PDB entry 7S0G | electron microscopy, 3.86 A resolution | chains R and A of the 4 polymer chains in the assembly

# Chain R
Protein: Beta1-Adrenergic Receptor
Source organism: Meleagris gallopavo
Notes: engineered mutation(s): R68S, M90V
Amino-acid sequence (508 residues; numbered -162 to 380; 35 numbers in that range are skipped by the numbering (no residue carries them; nothing is unmodelled there); the number before each row is that of its first residue; numbers below 1 keep their minus sign (Met-162 is residue -162)):
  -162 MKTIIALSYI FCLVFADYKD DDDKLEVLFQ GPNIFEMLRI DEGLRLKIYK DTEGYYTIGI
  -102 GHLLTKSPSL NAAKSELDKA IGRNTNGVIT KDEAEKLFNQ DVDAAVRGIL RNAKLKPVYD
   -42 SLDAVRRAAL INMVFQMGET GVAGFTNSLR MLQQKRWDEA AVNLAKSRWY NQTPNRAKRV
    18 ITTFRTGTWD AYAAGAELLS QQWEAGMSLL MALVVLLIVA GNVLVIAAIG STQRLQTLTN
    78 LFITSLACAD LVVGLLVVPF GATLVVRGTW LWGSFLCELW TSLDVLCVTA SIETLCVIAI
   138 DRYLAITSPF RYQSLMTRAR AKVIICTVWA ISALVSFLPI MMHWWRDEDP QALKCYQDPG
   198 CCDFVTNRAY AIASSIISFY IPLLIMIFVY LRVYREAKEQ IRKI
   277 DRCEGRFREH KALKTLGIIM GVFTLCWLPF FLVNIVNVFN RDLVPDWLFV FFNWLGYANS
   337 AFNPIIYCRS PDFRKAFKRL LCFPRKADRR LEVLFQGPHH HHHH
Disordered / not traced: -162 to 39, 277-284, 357-380
Disulfides: Cys114-Cys199, Cys192-Cys198
Ligand contacts: isoprenaline (5FW): Trp117, Thr118, Asp121, Val122, Val125, Phe201, Ser211, Ser212, Ser215, Phe306, Phe307, Asn310, Asn329, Tyr333
Reported in the primary citation:
  - mutagenesis - R155P: decreased signaling
  - mutagenesis - P146A, R155P: increased signaling
  - mutagenesis - R155P: decreased signaling in response to Galphas
  - mutagenesis - R155P: increased signaling with Guanine nucleotide-binding protein G(i) subunit alpha-1, Guanine nucleotide-binding protein G(s) subunit alpha isoforms short chimera (chain A)

# Chain A
Protein: Guanine nucleotide-binding protein G(i) subunit alpha-1, Guanine nucleotide-binding protein G(s) subunit alpha isoforms short chimera
Source organism: Rattus norvegicus
UniProt: chimeric construct of P10824, P04896: residues 1-343 from P10824 (GNAI1_RAT) positions 1-343 (same numbers); residues 344-354 from P04896 positions 384-394 (UniProt number = residue number + 40)
Amino-acid sequence (379 residues; numbered -24 to 354; the number before each row is that of its first residue; numbers below 1 keep their minus sign (Met-24 is residue -24)):
   -24 MGSSHHHHHH SSGLEVLFQG PHMASMGCTL SAEDKAAVER SKMIDRNLRE DGEKAAREVK
    36 LLLLGAGESG KSTIVKQMKI IHEAGYSEEE CKQYKAVVYS NTIQSIIAII RAMGRLKIDF
    96 GDAARADDAR QLFVLAGAAE EGFMTAELAG VIKRLWKDSG VQACFNRSRE YQLNDSAAYY
   156 LNDLDRIAQP NYIPTQQDVL RTRVKTTGIV ETHFTFKDLH FKMFDVGAQR SERKKWIHCF
   216 EGVTAIIFCV ALSDYDLVLA EDEEMNRMHE SMKLFDSICN NKWFTDTSII LFLNKKDLFE
   276 EKIKKSPLTI CYPEYAGSNT YEEAAAYIQC QFEDLNKRKD TKEIYTHFTC ATDTKNVQFV
   336 FDAVTDVIQR MHLRQYELL
Disordered / not traced: -24 to 6, 55-181
Differences from the reference sequence: initiating methionine (-24); expression tag (-23 to 0); engineered mutation Ala203 (Gly in P10824)
Curated features (UniProtKB/Swiss-Prot):
  - region: Lys35 to Thr48 (G1 motif), Asp173 to Thr181 (G2 motif), Phe196 to Gly202, Gln204, Arg205 (G3 motif), Ile265 to Asp272 (G4 motif), Thr324 to Thr329 (G5 motif)
  - binding site (GTP): Glu43 to Thr48, Asp150, Ser151, Leu175 to Arg178, Asp200 to Gly202, Gln204, Asn269 to Asp272, Ala326
  - binding site (Mg(2+)): Ser47, Thr181
  - lipidation: Gly2 (N-myristoyl glycine), Cys3 (S-palmitoyl cysteine)
Reported in the primary citation:
  - mutagenesis - R32K: unchanged catalytic activity with Beta1-Adrenergic Receptor (chain R)
  - mutagenesis - G203A: increased binding to Guanine nucleotide-binding protein G(I)/G(S)/G(T) subunit beta-1 (citing earlier work)

# Interface between chain R and chain A
Residue-residue contacts - 29 pairs, chain R then chain A:
  Thr76(R) - Tyr351(A)
  Arg139(R) - Tyr351(A)
  Ile143(R) - Gln344(A)
  Ile143(R) - Leu348(A)  hydrophobic
  Ile143(R) - Tyr351(A)  hydrophobic
  Ile143(R) - Leu353(A)  hydrophobic
  Pro146(R) - Ile343(A)  hydrophobic
  Phe147(R) - Leu194(A)  hydrophobic
  Phe147(R) - Phe336(A)  hydrophobic
  Phe147(R) - Thr340(A)
  Phe147(R) - Ile343(A)  hydrophobic
  Ser151(R) - Arg32(A)  hydrogen bond (backbone-side chain)
  Val230(R) - Leu353(A)  hydrophobic
  Glu233(R) - Gln344(A)
  Gln237(R) - Asp341(A)
  Gln237(R) - Gln344(A)
  Gln237(R) - Arg345(A)
  Ile238(R) - Leu354(A)  hydrophobic
  Ile241(R) - Glu318(A)
  Ile241(R) - Arg345(A)
  Lys287(R) - Glu352(A)
  Lys287(R) - Leu353(A)
  Lys287(R) - Leu354(A)
  Ala288(R) - Leu353(A)  hydrogen bond (backbone-backbone)
  Thr291(R) - Glu352(A)
  Leu292(R) - Leu353(A)  hydrophobic
  Arg345(R) - Glu352(A)  salt bridge
  Ser346(R) - Gln350(A)
  Ser346(R) - Glu352(A)  hydrogen bond (backbone-side chain)
Other interface residues (no listed pair), chain R (21 interface residues in all): Thr144, Gln150, Met153, Lys240
Other interface residues (no listed pair), chain A (19 interface residues in all): Glu28, Ala31, Val339, His347
From the paper, about this interface:
  - hot spots on chain A (mutagenesis) - R32A, R32E: decreased catalytic activity with Beta1-Adrenergic Receptor (chain R)

# In short
21 residues of chain R and 19 residues of chain A are in contact, with 3 hydrogen bonds and 1 salt bridge.
Polar pairs include Arg345(R)-Glu352(A), Ser151(R)-Arg32(A) and Ser346(R)-Glu352(A). From the paper: P146A and
R155P of chain R increase signaling; R32A and R32E of chain A reduce catalytic activity with Beta1-Adrenergic
Receptor (chain R); 6 substitutions were tested in all.
Here chain R is Beta1-Adrenergic Receptor (Meleagris gallopavo) and chain A is Guanine nucleotide-binding
protein G(i) subunit alpha-1, Guanine nucleotide-binding protein G(s) subunit alpha isoforms short chimera
(Rattus norvegicus). Entry 7S0G (Isoproterenol bound beta1 adrenergic receptor in complex with heterotrimeric
Gi/s chimera protein) was determined by electron microscopy (same publication as 7S0F).
